Entry 6W9K (X-ray diffraction, 1.60 A resolution); this record covers chains A and B.

Chain A:
Molecule: Glucocorticoid Receptor
Organism: synthetic construct
Reference sequence: A0A1X8XLE9 (A0A1X8XLE9_9ZZZZ); residues -2 to 245 here correspond to UniProt positions 1-248 (UniProt number = residue number + 3)
Chain sequence (249 residues; each row starts with the number of its first residue; numbers below 1 keep their minus sign (Ala-2 is residue -2)):
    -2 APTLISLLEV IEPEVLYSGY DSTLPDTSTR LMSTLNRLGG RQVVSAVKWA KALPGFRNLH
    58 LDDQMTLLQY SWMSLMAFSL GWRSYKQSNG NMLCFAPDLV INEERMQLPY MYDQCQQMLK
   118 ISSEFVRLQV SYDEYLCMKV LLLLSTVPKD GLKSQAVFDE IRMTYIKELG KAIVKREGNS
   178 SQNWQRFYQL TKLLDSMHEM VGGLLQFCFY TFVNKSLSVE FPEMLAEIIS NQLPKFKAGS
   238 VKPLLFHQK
Differences from the reference sequence: expression tag (246)
Small-molecule neighbours: prednisolone (TUA): Met29, Leu32, Asn33, Leu35, Gly36, Gln39, Trp69, Met70, Met73, Ala74, Leu77, Arg80, Phe92, Gln111, Met115, Leu201, Phe204, Cys205, Thr208, Val216, Phe218, Leu222
What the authors report for this chain:
  - binding site for prednisolone: Leu32, Asn33, Gln39, Met73, Arg80, Gln111, Thr208, Val216, Phe218
  - contacts within the chain: Asn33-Glu217 (hydrogen bond)
  - allosteric site: Asn33, Gly36 (from molecular simulation)
  - mutagenesis - N33A: decreased binding to prednisolone

Chain B:
Molecule: Peroxisome proliferator-activated receptor gamma coactivator 1-alpha
Notes: fragment: amino acids 142-151
Reference sequence: Q9UBK2 (PRGC1_HUMAN); numbering as in UniProt (aligned over 142-151)
Chain sequence (10 residues; each row starts with the number of its first residue):
   142 SLLKKLLLAP
Swiss-Prot annotation at these positions:
  - motif: Leu144 to Leu148 (LXXLL motif)
  - modified residue: Lys146 (N6-acetyllysine)

Interface between chain A and chain B:
Residue-residue contacts (22; chain A residue first):
  Val41(A) - Leu147(B)  hydrophobic
  Val44(A) - Leu144(B)  hydrophobic
  Val44(A) - Leu147(B)  hydrophobic
  Val44(A) - Leu148(B)  hydrophobic
  Lys48(A) - Leu147(B)  hydrogen bond (side chain-backbone)
  Lys48(A) - Leu148(B)
  Lys48(A) - Ala150(B)  hydrogen bond (side chain-backbone)
  Arg54(A) - Leu148(B)  hydrogen bond (side chain-backbone)
  Arg54(A) - Ala150(B)
  Leu58(A) - Leu148(B)  hydrophobic
  Gln61(A) - Leu148(B)
  Met62(A) - Ser142(B)
  Met62(A) - Leu144(B)  hydrophobic
  Met62(A) - Lys145(B)
  Met62(A) - Leu148(B)  hydrophobic
  Gln66(A) - Leu144(B)
  Glu220(A) - Leu143(B)
  Met221(A) - Leu143(B)
  Met221(A) - Leu144(B)
  Met221(A) - Leu147(B)  hydrophobic
  Glu224(A) - Ser142(B)
  Glu224(A) - Leu143(B)  hydrogen bond (side chain-backbone)
Also at the interface, not in a pair above, chain A (15 interface residues in all): Lys45, Phe53, Leu65, Ile225
Also at the interface, not in a pair above, chain B (9 interface residues in all): Leu149, Pro151
Interface features reported in the paper:
  - interface residues, chain A: Lys48(A), Glu224(A)

Overview:
15 residues of chain A and 9 residues of chain B are in contact; the contacts include 4 hydrogen bonds. Among
the polar pairs are Lys48(A)-Leu147(B), Lys48(A)-Ala150(B) and Arg54(A)-Leu148(B). Chain A binds prednisolone.
From the paper: a binding site for prednisolone at Leu32(A), Asn33(A) and Gln39(A) among others; N33A of chain
A reduces binding to prednisolone.
Chain A is Glucocorticoid Receptor (synthetic construct) and chain B is Peroxisome proliferator-activated
receptor gamma coactivator 1-alpha; the structure, Structure of the Ancestral Glucocorticoid Receptor 2 ligand
binding domain in complex with Prednisolone and PGC1a ..., was determined by X-ray diffraction, deposited
together with 6W9L and 6W9M.
